PDB entry 8VBJ | X-ray diffraction, 1.90 A resolution | chains L and H

# Chain L
Name: Bovine Fab ElsE2 light chain
From: Bos taurus
Notes: antibody fragment or engineered binder
Sequence (216 residues; numbered 1 to 212 plus 5 insertion-coded residues; 1 number in that range is skipped by the numbering (no residue carries it; nothing is unmodelled there); the number before each row is that of its first residue; a row labelled like 27A-27B holds insertion residues (27A, then the next letters in order)):
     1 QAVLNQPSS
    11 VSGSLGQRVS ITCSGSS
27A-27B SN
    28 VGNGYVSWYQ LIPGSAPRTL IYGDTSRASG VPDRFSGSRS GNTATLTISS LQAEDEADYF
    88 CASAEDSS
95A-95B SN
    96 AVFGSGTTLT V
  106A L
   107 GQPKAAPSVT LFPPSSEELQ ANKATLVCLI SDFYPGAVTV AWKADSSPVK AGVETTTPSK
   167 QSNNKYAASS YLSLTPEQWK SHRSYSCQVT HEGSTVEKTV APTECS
Unresolved in the structure: 1-2, 212
Disulfide bonds: Cys-23/Cys-88, Cys-134/Cys-193

# Chain H
Name: Bovine Fab ElsE2 heavy chain
From: Bos taurus
Notes: antibody fragment or engineered binder
Sequence (265 residues; numbered 1 to 262 plus 3 insertion-coded residues; the number before each row is that of its first residue; a row labelled like 82A-82C holds insertion residues (82A, then the next letters in order)):
     1 QVQLRESGPS LVKPSQTLSL TCTTSGFSLS DKTVGWVRQA PGRALEWLGS IDSSGTTGYN
    61 SDLKFRLQIT KYNSENQVSL SL
82A-82C IGA
    83 TTADSATYYC TTVHQQTRKS CPGGYTFGYD CGFHGWGSDD CYPDCSDILN SDVVGPIDTH
   143 EFHVDAWGQG LLVTVSSAST KGPSVFPLAP SSKSTSGGTA ALGCLVKDYF PEPVTVSWNS
   203 GALTSGVHTF PAVLQSSGLY SLSSVVTVPS SSLGTQTYIC NVNHKPSNTK VDKKVEPKSC
Unresolved in the structure: 1
Disulfide bonds: Cys-22/Cys-92, Cys-103/Cys-123, Cys-113/Cys-127, Cys-186/Cys-242
Ion coordination: K+ near Asp-140 (its only coordinating residue here)

# Interface between chain L and chain H
Pairs across the interface (76; chain L residue first):
  Asn-30(L) / Asp-140(H)
  Asn-30(L) / Thr-141(H)
  Asn-30(L) / His-142(H)  hydrogen bond (side chain-backbone)
  Tyr-32(L) / His-96(H)
  Tyr-32(L) / His-142(H)
  Tyr-32(L) / Glu-143(H)
  Tyr-32(L) / Phe-144(H)
  Tyr-32(L) / His-145(H)  hydrogen bond
  Ser-34(L) / Phe-144(H)
  Ser-34(L) / His-145(H)
  Tyr-36(L) / His-145(H)
  Tyr-36(L) / Val-146(H)  hydrogen bond (side chain-backbone)
  Tyr-36(L) / Trp-149(H)  hydrophobic
  Leu-38(L) / Gln-39(H)
  Ala-43(L) / Gly-150(H)
  Ala-43(L) / Gln-151(H)
  Pro-44(L) / Tyr-91(H)
  Pro-44(L) / Trp-149(H)
  Thr-46(L) / Val-146(H)  hydrogen bond (side chain-backbone)
  Thr-46(L) / Trp-149(H)  hydrogen bond
  Tyr-49(L) / His-145(H)
  Phe-87(L) / Gln-39(H)
  Phe-87(L) / Ala-44(H)  hydrophobic
  Phe-87(L) / Leu-45(H)
  Ala-91(L) / His-142(H)
  Ala-91(L) / Phe-144(H)  hydrophobic
  Asp-93(L) / His-142(H)  hydrogen bond (backbone-side chain)
  Ser-94(L) / His-142(H)
  Ser-95(L) / Gln-97(H)  hydrogen bond (backbone-side chain)
  Ser-95(L) / Gln-98(H)
  Ser-95(L) / Thr-99(H)
  Ser-95(L) / His-142(H)
  Ser-95(L) / Glu-143(H)
  Ser-95(L) / Phe-144(H)
  Ser-95A(L) / Trp-47(H)  hydrogen bond (backbone-side chain)
  Ser-95A(L) / Gly-58(H)
  Ser-95A(L) / Tyr-59(H)
  Ser-95A(L) / Gln-97(H)
  Asn-95B(L) / Ser-61(H)  hydrogen bond
  Ala-96(L) / Trp-47(H)
  Ala-96(L) / Phe-144(H)  hydrophobic
  Phe-98(L) / Leu-45(H)
  Phe-98(L) / Trp-47(H)
  Gly-99(L) / Ala-44(H)
  Phe-118(L) / Leu-170(H)
  Phe-118(L) / Ala-171(H)
  Pro-119(L) / Lys-260(H)
  Ser-121(L) / Phe-168(H)
  Ser-121(L) / Pro-169(H)
  Glu-123(L) / Val-167(H)
  Glu-123(L) / Phe-168(H)
  Glu-123(L) / Pro-169(H)
  Glu-123(L) / Lys-255(H)  salt bridge
  Glu-124(L) / Phe-168(H)
  Glu-124(L) / Lys-189(H)  salt bridge
  Lys-129(L) / Lys-189(H)
  Thr-131(L) / Lys-189(H)
  Val-133(L) / Leu-170(H)  hydrophobic
  Val-133(L) / Ser-225(H)
  Leu-135(L) / Phe-212(H)  hydrophobic
  Leu-135(L) / Val-227(H)  hydrophobic
  Glu-160(L) / Val-215(H)
  Glu-160(L) / Leu-216(H)
  Thr-162(L) / Pro-213(H)
  Thr-162(L) / Val-215(H)
  Lys-166(L) / His-210(H)
  Gln-167(L) / His-210(H)
  Ala-173(L) / His-210(H)
  Ala-173(L) / Phe-212(H)  hydrophobic
  Ala-174(L) / Phe-212(H)
  Ser-175(L) / Phe-212(H)
  Tyr-177(L) / Leu-187(H)  hydrophobic
  Tyr-177(L) / Val-215(H)  hydrophobic
  Tyr-177(L) / Leu-224(H)
  Tyr-177(L) / Ser-225(H)  hydrogen bond
  Cys-211(L) / Cys-262(H)  hydrophobic
Other interface residues (no listed pair), chain L (46 interface residues in all): Arg-45, Ala-89, Ser-100, Thr-116, Ile-136, Thr-161, Thr-163, Ser-165, Glu-210
Other interface residues (no listed pair), chain H (49 interface residues in all): Val-37, Glu-46, Asn-60, Asp-147, Lys-175, Ala-183, Asp-190, Ala-214, Gln-217

# Overview
The interface between chain L and chain H involves 46 residues on one side and 49 on the other; the contacts
include 10 hydrogen bonds and 2 salt bridges. Polar contacts include Glu-123(L)/Lys-255(H),
Glu-124(L)/Lys-189(H) and Asn-30(L)/His-142(H).
Chain L is Bovine Fab ElsE2 light chain and chain H is Bovine Fab ElsE2 heavy chain, both from Bos taurus; the
structure, Structure of bovine anti-HIV Fab ElsE2, was determined by X-ray diffraction (same publication as
8TQ1, 8V4I, 8VBK, 8VBL, 8VBM, 8VBN and 4 further entries).
